3RJK - chains A and P of the 4 polymer chains in the assembly; structure by X-ray diffraction, 2.10 A resolution.

Chain A:
Name: DNA polymerase beta
Source organism: Homo sapiens
Notes: EC 2.7.7.7, 4.2.99.-
UniProt: P06746 (DPOLB_HUMAN); numbering as in UniProt (aligned over 1-335)
Amino-acid sequence (335 residues; each row starts with the number of its first residue):
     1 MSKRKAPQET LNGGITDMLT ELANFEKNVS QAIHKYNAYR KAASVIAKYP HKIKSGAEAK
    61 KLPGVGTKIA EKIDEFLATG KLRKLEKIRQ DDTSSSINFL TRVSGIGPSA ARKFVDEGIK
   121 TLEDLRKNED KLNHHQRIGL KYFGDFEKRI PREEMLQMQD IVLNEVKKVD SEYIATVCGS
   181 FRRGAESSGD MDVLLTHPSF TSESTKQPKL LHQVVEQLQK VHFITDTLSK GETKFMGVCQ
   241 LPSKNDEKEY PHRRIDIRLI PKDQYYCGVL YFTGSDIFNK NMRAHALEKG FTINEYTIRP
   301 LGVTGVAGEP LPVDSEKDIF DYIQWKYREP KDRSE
Not modelled in the structure: 1-9
Metal / ion sites: Na+ site 1: Lys60, Leu62, Val65 (shared with 1 residue of chain D); Na+ site 2: Thr101, Val103, Ile106 (shared with DG9(P) of chain P); Mg2+ site 1: Asp190, Asp192 (together with 6CF); Mg2+ site 2: Asp190, Asp192, Asp256 (together with 6CF) (shared with DC10(P) of chain P)
Small-molecule neighbours: 6CF (2'-deoxy-5'-O-[(S)-{difluoro[(S)-hydroxy(phosphonooxy)phosphoryl]methyl}(hydroxy)phosphoryl]cytidine): Arg149, Gly179, Ser180, Arg183, Ser188, Gly189, Asp190, Asp192, Asp256, Tyr271, Phe272, Thr273, Gly274, Ser275, Asp276, Asn279
Curated features (UniProtKB/Swiss-Prot):
  - region: Arg183 to Asp192 (DNA-binding)
  - active site: Lys72 (Nucleophile)
  - binding site (K(+)): Lys60, Leu62, Val65, Thr101, Val103, Ile106
  - binding site (Na(+)): Lys60, Leu62, Val65, Thr101, Val103, Ile106
  - binding site (dATP): Arg149, Ser180, Arg183, Gly189, Asp190
  - binding site (dCTP): Arg149, Ser180, Arg183, Gly189, Asp190
  - binding site (dGTP): Arg149, Ser180, Arg183, Gly189, Asp190, Asp192
  - binding site (dTTP): Arg149, Ser180, Arg183, Gly189, Asp190
  - binding site (Mg(2+)): Asp190, Asp192, Asp256
  - modified residue: Lys72 (N6-acetyllysine), Arg83 (Omega-N-methylarginine), Arg152 (Omega-N-methylarginine)
  - cross-link (Glycyl lysine isopeptide (Lys-Gly)): Lys41 (interchain with G-Cter in ubiquitin), Lys61 (interchain with G-Cter in ubiquitin), Lys81 (interchain with G-Cter in ubiquitin)
  - natural variant: Leu22 (L22P: Found in a gastric cancer sample; uncertain significance), Tyr39 (Y39C: Found in a gastric cancer sample; uncertain significance), Gly118 (G118V: Decreased DNA-directed DNA polymerase activity), Arg137 (R137Q: Decreased function in base-excision repair), Arg149 (R149I: Decreased DNA-directed DNA polymerase activity), Asp160 (D160N: Found in a gastric cancer sample; uncertain significance), Cys239 (C239R: Found in a gastric cancer sample; uncertain significance), Lys289 (K289M: Found in a colon cancer sample; uncertain significance), Asn294 (N294D: Found in a gastric cancer sample; uncertain significance), Glu295 (E295K: Found in a gastric cancer sample; uncertain significance)
  - mutagenesis: Phe25 (F25W: No effect on 5'-dRP lyase activity. Decreased ssDNA binding), His34 (H34G: Decreased 5'-dRP lyase activity. Decreased ssDNA binding), Lys35 (K35A: Decreased 5'-dRP lyase activity. Decreased ssDNA binding. Loss of 5'-dRP lyase activity; when associated with A-68 and A-72. Decreased ssDNA binding; when associated with A-68 and A-72 ...), Tyr39 (Y39F: No effect on 5'-dRP lyase activity; Y39Q: Abolishes DNA polymerase and 5'-dRP lyase activity), Lys41 (K41R: Abolishes ubiquitination; when associated with R-61 and R-81), Lys60 (K60A: Decreased 5'-dRP lyase activity. Decreased ssDNA binding), Lys61 (K61R: Abolishes ubiquitination; when associated with R-41 and R-81), Lys68 (K68A: No effect on 5'-dRP lyase activity. Decreased ssDNA binding. Loss of 5'-dRP lyase activity; when associated with A-35 and A-72. Decreased ssDNA binding; when associated with A-35 and A-72 ...), Glu71 (E71Q: No effect on 5'-dRP lyase activity. No effect on structure shown by circular dichroism. No effect on ssDNA binding), Lys72 (K72A: Severely reduced 5'-dRP lyase activity. Does not affect ssDNA binding. Loss of 5'-dRP lyase activity; when associated with A-35 and A-68. Decreased ssDNA binding ...), Glu75 (E75A: Slightly decreased 5'-dRP lyase activity. Decreased ssDNA binding. No effect on structure shown by circular dichroism), Lys81 (K81R: Abolishes ubiquitination; when associated with R-41 and R-61), 5 further mutagenesis entries in UniProt

Chain P:
Molecule: 10-nt DNA strand
Sequence (10 nucleotides; row label = number of the first residue in the row):
     1 GCTGATGCGC
Metal / ion sites: Na+: DG9 (shared with Thr101(A), Val103(A), Ile106(A) of chain A); Mg2+: DC10 (together with 6CF) (shared with Asp190(A), Asp192(A), Asp256(A) of chain A)

Interface between chain A and chain P:
Pairs across the interface (16; chain A residue first):
  Val103(A) with DG9(P), phosphate contact
  Ser104(A) with DG9(P), phosphate contact
  Gly105(A) with DC8(P), sugar contact; DG9(P), hydrogen bond to the phosphate
  Ile106(A) with DG9(P), phosphate contact
  Gly107(A) with DC8(P), hydrogen bond to the phosphate; DG9(P), phosphate contact
  Pro108(A) with DC8(P), phosphate contact
  Ser109(A) with DG7(P), phosphate contact; DC8(P), hydrogen bond to the phosphate
  Ala110(A) with DC8(P), hydrogen bond to the phosphate
  His135(A) with DG9(P), sugar contact
  Asp192(A) with DC10(P), phosphate contact
  Arg254(A) with DC10(P), salt bridge to the phosphate
  Asp256(A) with DC10(P), phosphate contact
  Tyr271(A) with DC10(P), hydrogen bond to the base
Also at the interface, not in a pair above, chain A (17 interface residues in all): Asp190, Lys234, Met236, Phe272

In short:
17 residues of chain A and 4 residues of chain P are in contact, with 5 hydrogen bonds and 1 salt bridge.
Among the polar pairs are Tyr271(A)-DC10(P), Gly105(A)-DG9(P) and Gly107(A)-DC8(P). Bound to chain A: compound
6CF.
Here chain A is DNA polymerase beta (Homo sapiens) and chain P is a 10-nt DNA strand. Entry 3RJK (Ternary
complex of DNA Polymerase Beta with a gapped DNA containing 8odG:dC base pair at primer ...) was determined by
X-ray diffraction together with 3RJE, 3RJF, 3RJG, 3RJH and 3RJJ from the same study.
